Entry 9H90 (electron microscopy, 2.80 A resolution); this record covers chains I and a of the 18 polymer chains in the assembly.

# Chain I
Name: 30S ribosomal protein S9
Organism: Vibrio natriegens
UniProt: A0AAN0Y103 (A0AAN0Y103_VIBNA); residues 0-129 here correspond to UniProt positions 1-130 (UniProt number = residue number + 1)
Amino-acid sequence (130 residues; row label = number of the first residue in the row; numbering starts at 0):
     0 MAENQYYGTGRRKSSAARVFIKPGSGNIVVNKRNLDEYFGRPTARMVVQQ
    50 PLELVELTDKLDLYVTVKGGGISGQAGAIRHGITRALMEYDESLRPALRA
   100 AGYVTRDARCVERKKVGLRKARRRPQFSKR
Unresolved in the structure: 0, 128-129

# Chain a
Molecule: 16S ribosomal RNA
Organism: Vibrio natriegens
Sequence (1544 nucleotides; row label = number of the first residue in the row):
     1 AAAUUGAAGAGUUUGAUCAUGGCUCAGAUUGAACGCUGGCGGCAGGCCUA
    51 ACACAUGCAAGUCGAGCGGAAACGAGUUAUCUGAACCUUCGGGGAACGAU
   101 AACGGCGUCGAGCGGCGGACGGGUGAGUAAUGCCUAGGAAAUUGCCCUGA
   151 UGUGGGGGAUAACCAUUGGAAACGAUGGCUAAUACCGCAUGAUGCCUACG
   201 GGCCAAAGAGGGGGACCUUCGGGCCUCUCGCGUCAGGAUAUGCCUAGGUG
   251 GGAUUAGCUAGUUGGUGAGGUAAGGGCUCACCAAGGCGACGAUCCCUAGC
   301 UGGUCUGAGAGGAUGAUCAGCCACACUGGAACUGAGACACGGUCCAGACU
   351 CCUACGGGAGGCAGCAGUGGGGAAUAUUGCACAAUGGGCGCAAGCCUGAU
   401 GCAGCCAUGCCGCGUGUGUGAAGAAGGCCUUCGGGUUGUAAAGCACUUUC
   451 AGUCGUGAGGAAGGUAGUGUAGUUAAUAGCUGCAUUAUUUGACGUUAGCG
   501 ACAGAAGAAGCACCGGCUAACUCCGUGCCAGCAGCCGCGGUAAUACGGAG
   551 GGUGCGAGCGUUAAUCGGAAUUACUGGGCGUAAAGCGCAUGCAGGUGGUU
   601 UGUUAAGUCAGAUGUGAAAGCCCGGGGCUCAACCUCGGAAUAGCAUUUGA
   651 AACUGGCAGACUAGAGUACUGUAGAGGGGGGUAGAAUUUCAGGUGUAGCG
   701 GUGAAAUGCGUAGAGAUCUGAAGGAAUACCGGUGGCGAAGGCGGCCCCCU
   751 GGACAGAUACUGACACUCAGAUGCGAAAGCGUGGGGAGCAAACAGGAUUA
   801 GAUACCCUGGUAGUCCACGCCGUAAACGAUGUCUACUUGGAGGUUGUGGC
   851 CUUGAGCCGUGGCUUUCGGAGCUAACGCGUUAAGUAGACCGCCUGGGGAG
   901 UACGGUCGCAAGAUUAAAACUCAAAUGAAUUGACGGGGGCCCGCACAAGC
   951 GGUGGAGCAUGUGGUUUAAUUCGAUGCAACGCGAAGAACCUUACCUACUC
  1001 UUGACAUCCAGAGAACUUUUCAGAGAUGAAUUGGUGCCUUCGGGAACUCU
  1051 GAGACAGGUGCUGCAUGGCUGUCGUCAGCUCGUGUUGUGAAAUGUUGGGU
  1101 UAAGUCCCGCAACGAGCGCAACCCUUAUCCUUGUUUGCCAGCGAGUAAUG
  1151 UCGGGAACUCCAGGGAGACUGCCGGUGAUAAACCGGAGGAAGGUGGGGAU
  1201 GACGUCAAGUCAUCAUGGCCCUUACGAGUAGGGCUACACACGUGCUACAA
  1251 UGGCGCAUACAGAGGGCGGCCAACUUGCGAAAGUGAGCGAAUCCCAAAAA
  1301 GUGCGUCGUAGUCCGGAUUGGAGUCUGCAACUCGACUCCAUGAAGUCGGA
  1351 AUCGCUAGUAAUCGUGGAUCAGAAUGCCACGGUGAAUACGUUCCCGGGCC
  1401 UUGUACACACCGCCCGUCACACCAUGGGAGUGGGCUGCAAAAGAAGUAGG
  1451 UAGUUUAACCUUCGGGGGGACGCUUACCACUUUGUGGUUCAUGACUGGGG
  1501 UGAAGUCGUAACAAGGUAGCGCUAGGGGAACCUGGCGCUGGAUC
Unresolved in the structure: 73-107
Residues lining bound ligands: spectinomycin (SCM): C1073, G1074, C1076, G1078, C1079, A1202, C1203, G1204, U1205, G1397, G1398, C1399

# Chain I / chain a interface
Pairs across the interface (118):
  Glu2(I) with G1141(a), sugar contact
  Gln4(I) with A1140(a), hydrogen bond to the sugar; G1141(a), hydrogen bond to the phosphate
  Tyr6(I) with C1158(a), hydrogen bond to the sugar; U1159(a), sugar contact
  Thr8(I) with C1158(a), phosphate contact; U1159(a), hydrogen bond to the phosphate
  Arg10(I) with U1128(a), salt bridge to the phosphate; C1129(a), salt bridge to the phosphate; U1159(a), salt bridge to the phosphate; C1160(a), salt bridge to the phosphate
  Arg11(I) with G1358(a), hydrogen bond to the base
  Lys12(I) with G1358(a), base contact; G1382(a), phosphate contact; U1383(a), salt bridge to the phosphate; G1384(a), hydrogen bond to the base
  Ser13(I) with A1261(a), sugar contact; G1381(a), hydrogen bond to the phosphate; G1382(a), hydrogen bond to the phosphate
  Ala15(I) with U1159(a), phosphate contact; C1160(a), phosphate contact
  Arg17(I) with C1139(a), sugar contact; A1140(a), salt bridge to the phosphate; A1157(a), base contact; C1158(a), hydrogen bond to the sugar; U1159(a), sugar contact
  Phe19(I) with A1140(a), sugar contact
  Lys31(I) with G1150(a), salt bridge to the phosphate
  Arg32(I) with A1259(a), hydrogen bond to the phosphate; C1260(a), salt bridge to the phosphate
  Tyr37(I) with C1260(a), sugar contact
  Arg40(I) with U1383(a), phosphate contact; G1384(a), salt bridge to the phosphate
  Lys67(I) with C1138(a), sugar contact; C1139(a), salt bridge to the phosphate; U1159(a), hydrogen bond to the base; A1261(a), phosphate contact
  Gly68(I) with A1261(a), hydrogen bond to the phosphate; G1262(a), phosphate contact
  Gly69(I) with C1260(a), hydrogen bond to the sugar; A1261(a), hydrogen bond to the sugar; G1382(a), phosphate contact
  Gly70(I) with C1260(a), sugar contact; G1382(a), hydrogen bond to the phosphate; U1383(a), phosphate contact
  Ile71(I) with G1301(a), sugar contact; U1383(a), hydrogen bond to the phosphate
  Ser72(I) with U1383(a), hydrogen bond to the phosphate; G1384(a), hydrogen bond to the phosphate
  Gly73(I) with U1383(a), hydrogen bond to the phosphate
  Gln74(I) with C1260(a), hydrogen bond to the sugar; A1261(a), phosphate contact
  Arg84(I) with U1128(a), hydrogen bond to the phosphate; C1129(a), salt bridge to the phosphate
  Arg94(I) with G1189(a), salt bridge to the phosphate
  Arg98(I) with G1189(a), salt bridge to the phosphate; A1190(a), salt bridge to the phosphate
  Val103(I) with A1190(a), phosphate contact
  Thr104(I) with A1190(a), phosphate contact; A1191(a), hydrogen bond to the phosphate
  Arg105(I) with A1127(a), hydrogen bond to the phosphate; U1128(a), salt bridge to the phosphate; A1190(a), hydrogen bond to the sugar
  Ala107(I) with A1127(a), sugar contact
  Arg108(I) with A1357(a), base contact; G1358(a), hydrogen bond to the base
  Cys109(I) with U1126(a), hydrogen bond to the sugar; G1358(a), sugar contact
  Val110(I) with G1358(a), sugar contact; U1359(a), phosphate contact; G1382(a), phosphate contact
  Glu111(I) with G1358(a), hydrogen bond to the phosphate; U1359(a), phosphate contact
  Arg112(I) with G1198(a), hydrogen bond to the sugar; A1379(a), salt bridge to the phosphate; C1380(a), phosphate contact
  Lys113(I) with C1378(a), salt bridge to the phosphate; A1379(a), salt bridge to the phosphate; C1380(a), hydrogen bond to the phosphate
  Lys114(I) with G1197(a), hydrogen bond to the phosphate; G1198(a), salt bridge to the phosphate; A1379(a), hydrogen bond to the phosphate
  Val115(I) with C1378(a), phosphate contact; A1379(a), hydrogen bond to the phosphate
  Gly116(I) with C1378(a), hydrogen bond to the phosphate
  Leu117(I) with C1378(a), phosphate contact
  Arg118(I) with U1243(a), phosphate contact; G1244(a), salt bridge to the phosphate; C1377(a), salt bridge to the phosphate
  Lys119(I) with A1360(a), salt bridge to the phosphate; A1361(a), salt bridge to the phosphate; U1362(a), hydrogen bond to the base
  Ala120(I) with A1360(a), phosphate contact
  Arg121(I) with G1197(a), salt bridge to the phosphate; C1355(a), sugar contact; U1356(a), salt bridge to the phosphate; A1357(a), salt bridge to the phosphate; U1359(a), phosphate contact; A1360(a), hydrogen bond to the phosphate
  Arg122(I) with G951(a), base contact; G1354(a), sugar contact; A1360(a), hydrogen bond to the phosphate; A1361(a), salt bridge to the phosphate
  Arg123(I) with G1354(a), hydrogen bond to the sugar; C1355(a), phosphate contact
  Pro124(I) with G1244(a), phosphate contact; G1354(a), sugar contact
  Gln125(I) with G952(a), base contact; U953(a), hydrogen bond to the sugar; U1243(a), hydrogen bond to the phosphate; G1244(a), hydrogen bond to the phosphate; C1353(a), sugar contact
  Phe126(I) with C977(a), phosphate contact; A978(a), phosphate contact; U1243(a), phosphate contact; C1353(a), sugar contact
  Ser127(I) with C980(a), hydrogen bond to the base; G1242(a), hydrogen bond to the sugar
Other interface residues (no listed pair), chain I (54 interface residues in all): Ala1, Gly39, Thr65, Val66
Other interface residues (no listed pair), chain a (56 interface residues in all): C1142, G1188, G1195, A1300, U1302, G1376

# Summary
The interface between chain I and chain a involves 54 residues on one side and 56 on the other; the contacts
include 42 hydrogen bonds and 27 salt bridges. Among the polar pairs are Arg11(I)-G1358(a), Lys12(I)-G1384(a)
and Lys67(I)-U1159(a). Ligands of chain a: spectinomycin.
Here chain I is 30S ribosomal protein S9 and chain a is 16S ribosomal RNA, both from Vibrio natriegens. Entry
9H90 (Cryo-EM structure of the Vibrio natrigens 30S ribosomal subunit in complex with spectinomycin) was
determined by electron microscopy.
